Entry 7SFS (electron microscopy, 2.76 A resolution); this record covers chains J and U of the 24 polymer chains in the assembly.

== Chain J ==
Name: Gene 3 protein
From: Shigella phage Sf6
UniProtKB: Q716H2 (Q716H2_BPSFV); residues 1-708 here = UniProt positions 1-708
Amino-acid sequence (708 residues; numbered 1 to 708; the number before each row is that of its first residue):
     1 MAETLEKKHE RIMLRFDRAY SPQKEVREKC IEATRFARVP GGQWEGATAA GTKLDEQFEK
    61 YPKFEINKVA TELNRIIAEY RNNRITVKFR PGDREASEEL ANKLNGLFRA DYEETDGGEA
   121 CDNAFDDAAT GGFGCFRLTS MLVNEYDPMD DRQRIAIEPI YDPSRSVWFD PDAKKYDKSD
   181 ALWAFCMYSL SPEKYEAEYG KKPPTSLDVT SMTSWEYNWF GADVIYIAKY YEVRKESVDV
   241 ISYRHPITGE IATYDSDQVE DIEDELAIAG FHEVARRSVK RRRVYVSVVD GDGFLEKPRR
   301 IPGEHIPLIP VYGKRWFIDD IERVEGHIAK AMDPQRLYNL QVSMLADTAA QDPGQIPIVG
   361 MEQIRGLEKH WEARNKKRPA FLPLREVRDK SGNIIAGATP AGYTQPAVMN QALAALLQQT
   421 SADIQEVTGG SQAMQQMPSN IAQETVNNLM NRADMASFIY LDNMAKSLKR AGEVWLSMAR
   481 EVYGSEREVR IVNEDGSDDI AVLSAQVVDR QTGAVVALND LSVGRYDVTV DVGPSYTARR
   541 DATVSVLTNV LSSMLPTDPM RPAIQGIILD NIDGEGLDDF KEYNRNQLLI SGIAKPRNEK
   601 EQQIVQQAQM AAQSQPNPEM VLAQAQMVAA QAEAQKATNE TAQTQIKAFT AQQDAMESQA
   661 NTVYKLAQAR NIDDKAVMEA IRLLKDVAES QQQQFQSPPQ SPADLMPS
Not modelled in the structure: 144-151, 430-449, 490-509, 672-708

== Chain U ==
Name: Gene 7 protein
From: Shigella phage Sf6
UniProtKB: Q716G8 (Q716G8_BPSFV); numbering as in UniProt (aligned over 1-160)
Amino-acid sequence (160 residues; each row starts with the number of its first residue):
     1 MATVLTKGEI VLFALRKFAI ASNASLTDVE PQSIEDGVND LEDMMSEWMI NPGDIGYAFA
    61 TGDEQPLPDD ESGLPRKYKH AVGYQLLLRM LSDYSLEPTP QVLSNAQRSY DALMTDTLVV
   121 PSMRRRGDFP VGQGNKYDVF TSDRYYPGDL PLIDGDIPNA
Not modelled in the structure: 151-160

== Interface between chain J and chain U ==
Residue-residue contacts (20; chain J residue first):
  M361(J) with D111(U); M114(U); L118(U), hydrophobic
  E362(J) with Y110(U); M114(U)
  R365(J) with N51(U); P52(U), hydrogen bond (side chain-backbone); M114(U), hydrogen bond (side chain-backbone); T117(U); L118(U)
  E372(J) with P121(U); S122(U); M123(U)
  N375(J) with M123(U); R126(U), hydrogen bond (backbone-side chain)
  K376(J) with R124(U), hydrogen bond (side chain-backbone); R125(U)
  R385(J) with N51(U), hydrogen bond
  K390(J) with P100(U), hydrogen bond (side chain-backbone); L103(U)
Other interface residues (no listed pair), chain J (11 interface residues in all): E368, R374, S391
Other interface residues (no listed pair), chain U (18 interface residues in all): S104, T115, V119

== In short ==
11 residues of chain J face 18 of chain U across their interface, with 6 hydrogen bonds. Polar pairs include
R365(J)-P52(U), R365(J)-M114(U) and N375(J)-R126(U).
Chain J is Gene 3 protein and chain U is Gene 7 protein, both from Shigella phage Sf6; the structure, In situ
cryo-EM structure of bacteriophage Sf6 portal:gp7 complex at 2.7A resolution, was determined by electron
microscopy together with 7UKJ, 7SPU, 7SG7 and 7SP4 from the same study.
